PDB entry 6CTP | X-ray diffraction, 2.20 A resolution | chains T and A of the 4 polymer chains in the assembly

Chain T:
Molecule: 16-nt DNA strand
Sequence (16 nucleotides; row label = number of the first residue in the row):
     1 CCGACAGCGC ATCAGC

Chain A:
Name: DNA polymerase beta
Organism: Homo sapiens
Notes: EC 2.7.7.7, 4.2.99.-
Reference sequence: P06746 (DPOLB_HUMAN); residues 1-335 here = UniProt positions 1-335
Chain sequence (335 residues; each row starts with the number of its first residue):
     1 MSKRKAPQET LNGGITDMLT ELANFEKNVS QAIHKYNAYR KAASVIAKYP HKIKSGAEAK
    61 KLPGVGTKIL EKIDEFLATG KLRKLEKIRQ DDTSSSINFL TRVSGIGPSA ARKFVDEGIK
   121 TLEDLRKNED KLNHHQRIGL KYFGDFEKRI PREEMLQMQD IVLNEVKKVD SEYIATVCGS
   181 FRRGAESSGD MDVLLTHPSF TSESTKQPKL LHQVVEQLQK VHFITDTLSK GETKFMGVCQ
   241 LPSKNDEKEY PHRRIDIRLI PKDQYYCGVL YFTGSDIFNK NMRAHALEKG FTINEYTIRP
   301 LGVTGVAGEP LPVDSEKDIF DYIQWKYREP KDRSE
Not modelled in the structure: 1-9
Differences from the reference sequence: conflict Leu70 (Ala in P06746)
Metal / ion sites: Na+ site 1: Lys60, Leu62, Val65 (shared with 1 residue of chain D); Na+ site 2: Thr101, Val103, Ile106 (shared with 1 residue of chain P); Na+ site 3: Asp190, Asp192, Asp256 (together with TTE); Mg2+: Asp190, Asp192 (together with TTE)
Small-molecule neighbours: TTE (phosphomethyl phosphonic acid deoxythymidylate ester): Arg149, Gly179, Ser180, Arg183, Ser188, Gly189, Asp190, Asp192, Tyr271, Phe272, Thr273, Gly274, Ser275, Asp276, Asn279
Swiss-Prot annotation at these positions:
  - region: Arg183 to Asp192 (DNA-binding)
  - active site: Lys72 (Nucleophile)
  - binding site (K(+)): Lys60, Leu62, Val65, Thr101, Val103, Ile106
  - binding site (Na(+)): Lys60, Leu62, Val65, Thr101, Val103, Ile106
  - binding site (dATP): Arg149, Ser180, Arg183, Gly189, Asp190
  - binding site (dCTP): Arg149, Ser180, Arg183, Gly189, Asp190
  - binding site (dGTP): Arg149, Ser180, Arg183, Gly189, Asp190, Asp192
  - binding site (dTTP): Arg149, Ser180, Arg183, Gly189, Asp190
  - binding site (Mg(2+)): Asp190, Asp192, Asp256
  - modified residue: Lys72 (N6-acetyllysine), Arg83 (Omega-N-methylarginine), Arg152 (Omega-N-methylarginine)
  - cross-link (Glycyl lysine isopeptide (Lys-Gly)): Lys41 (interchain with G-Cter in ubiquitin), Lys61 (interchain with G-Cter in ubiquitin), Lys81 (interchain with G-Cter in ubiquitin)
  - natural variant: Leu22 (L22P: Found in a gastric cancer sample; uncertain significance), Tyr39 (Y39C: Found in a gastric cancer sample; uncertain significance), Gly118 (G118V: Decreased DNA-directed DNA polymerase activity), Arg137 (R137Q: Decreased function in base-excision repair), Arg149 (R149I: Decreased DNA-directed DNA polymerase activity), Asp160 (D160N: Found in a gastric cancer sample; uncertain significance), Cys239 (C239R: Found in a gastric cancer sample; uncertain significance), Lys289 (K289M: Found in a colon cancer sample; uncertain significance), Asn294 (N294D: Found in a gastric cancer sample; uncertain significance), Glu295 (E295K: Found in a gastric cancer sample; uncertain significance)
  - mutagenesis: Phe25 (F25W: No effect on 5'-dRP lyase activity. Decreased ssDNA binding), His34 (H34G: Decreased 5'-dRP lyase activity. Decreased ssDNA binding), Lys35 (K35A: Decreased 5'-dRP lyase activity. Decreased ssDNA binding. Loss of 5'-dRP lyase activity; when associated with A-68 and A-72. Decreased ssDNA binding; when associated with A-68 and A-72 ...), Tyr39 (Y39F: No effect on 5'-dRP lyase activity; Y39Q: Abolishes DNA polymerase and 5'-dRP lyase activity), Lys41 (K41R: Abolishes ubiquitination; when associated with R-61 and R-81), Lys60 (K60A: Decreased 5'-dRP lyase activity. Decreased ssDNA binding), Lys61 (K61R: Abolishes ubiquitination; when associated with R-41 and R-81), Lys68 (K68A: No effect on 5'-dRP lyase activity. Decreased ssDNA binding. Loss of 5'-dRP lyase activity; when associated with A-35 and A-72. Decreased ssDNA binding; when associated with A-35 and A-72 ...), Glu71 (E71Q: No effect on 5'-dRP lyase activity. No effect on structure shown by circular dichroism. No effect on ssDNA binding), Lys72 (K72A: Severely reduced 5'-dRP lyase activity. Does not affect ssDNA binding. Loss of 5'-dRP lyase activity; when associated with A-35 and A-68. Decreased ssDNA binding ...), Glu75 (E75A: Slightly decreased 5'-dRP lyase activity. Decreased ssDNA binding. No effect on structure shown by circular dichroism), Lys81 (K81R: Abolishes ubiquitination; when associated with R-41 and R-61), 5 further mutagenesis entries in UniProt

How chain T and chain A interact:
Pairs across the interface - 26 pairs, chain T then chain A:
  DC5(T) - His34(A)  stacking on the base
  DC5(T) - Leu287(A)  phosphate contact
  DA6(T) - Lys280(A)  phosphate contact
  DA6(T) - Arg283(A)  hydrogen bond to the base
  DA6(T) - Ala284(A)  sugar contact
  DA6(T) - Leu287(A)  phosphate contact
  DG7(T) - Arg283(A)  hydrogen bond to the sugar
  DG7(T) - Leu287(A)  phosphate contact
  DG7(T) - Thr292(A)  hydrogen bond to the phosphate
  DG7(T) - Ile293(A)  sugar contact
  DG7(T) - Asn294(A)  phosphate contact
  DC8(T) - Asn294(A)  hydrogen bond to the phosphate
  DC8(T) - Glu295(A)  sugar contact
  DG9(T) - Thr233(A)  phosphate contact
  DG9(T) - Lys234(A)  hydrogen bond to the base
  DG9(T) - Arg258(A)  sugar contact
  DG9(T) - Tyr296(A)  hydrogen bond to the phosphate
  DC10(T) - Ser229(A)  phosphate contact
  DC10(T) - Lys230(A)  phosphate contact
  DC10(T) - Gly231(A)  phosphate contact
  DC10(T) - Glu232(A)  hydrogen bond to the phosphate
  DC10(T) - Thr233(A)  hydrogen bond to the phosphate
  DC10(T) - Lys234(A)  hydrogen bond to the phosphate
  DA11(T) - Ser229(A)  phosphate contact
  DA11(T) - Lys230(A)  hydrogen bond to the phosphate
  DT12(T) - Asn133(A)  phosphate contact
Other interface residues (no listed pair), chain A (22 interface residues in all): His134, Leu228, Tyr271, Arg299

Summary:
8 residues of chain T face 22 of chain A across their interface; the contacts include 10 hydrogen bonds and 1
aromatic stacking contact. Polar pairs include DA6(T)-Arg283(A), DG9(T)-Lys234(A) and DG7(T)-Arg283(A).
Ligands of chain A: compound TTE.
Chain T is a 16-nt DNA strand and chain A is DNA polymerase beta (Homo sapiens); the structure, Ternary
complex crystal structure of DNA polymerase Beta with a dideoxy terminated primer with CH2, beta ..., was
determined by X-ray diffraction together with 6BEL, 6BEM, 6CR3, 6CR4, 6CR5, 6CR6 and 20 further entries from
the same study.
